PDB entry 9GCT | electron microscopy, 3.70 A resolution | chains E and e of the 30 polymer chains in the assembly

[Chain E]
Molecule: Transcription termination factor Rho
Source organism: Escherichia coli
Notes: EC 3.6.4.-
UniProt: P0AG30 (RHO_ECOLI); residues 1-419 here = UniProt positions 1-419
Amino-acid sequence (419 residues; each row starts with the number of its first residue):
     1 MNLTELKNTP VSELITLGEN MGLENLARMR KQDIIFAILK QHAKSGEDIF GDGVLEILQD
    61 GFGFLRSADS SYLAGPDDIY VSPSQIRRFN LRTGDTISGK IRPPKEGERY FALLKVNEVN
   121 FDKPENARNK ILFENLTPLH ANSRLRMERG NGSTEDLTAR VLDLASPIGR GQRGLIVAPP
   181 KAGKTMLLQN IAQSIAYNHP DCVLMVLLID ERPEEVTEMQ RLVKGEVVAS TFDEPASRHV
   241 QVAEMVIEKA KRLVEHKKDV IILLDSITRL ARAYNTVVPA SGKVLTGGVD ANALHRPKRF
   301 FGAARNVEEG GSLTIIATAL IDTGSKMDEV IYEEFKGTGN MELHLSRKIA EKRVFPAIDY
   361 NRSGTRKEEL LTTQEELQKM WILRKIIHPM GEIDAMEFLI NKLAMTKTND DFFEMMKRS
Curated features (UniProtKB/Swiss-Prot):
  - region: G61 to R66 (RNA-binding 1), D78 to Y80 (RNA-binding 1), E108 to Y110 (RNA-binding 1), V284 to G288 (RNA-binding 2)
  - binding site (ATP): G169 to G174, K181 to M186, R212
  - site: K326 (RNA-binding 2)
  - mutagenesis: F62 (F62L/A: Defective for RNA-binding), F64 (F64L/A: Defective for RNA-binding), K181 (K181Q: Partial loss of ATPase, helicase and termination activity), K184 (K184Q: Improves ATPase and helicase activity but reduced termination activity), C202 (C202G/S: Does not affect the kinetics of ATP hydrolysis and inhibition by bicyclomycin), D265 (D265N: Loss of ATPase activity, helicase and termination activity)
Ion coordination: Mg2+: T185 (together with ATP)
Small-molecule neighbours:
  - ATP (adenosine-5'-triphosphate), molecule 1: P179, K181, A182, G183, K184, T185, M186, R212, E215, F355
  - ATP, molecule 2: R366, K367, E369

[Chain e]
Molecule: Polarity suppression protein
Source organism: Enterobacteria phage P4
UniProt: P05460 (VPSU_BPP4); numbering as in UniProt (aligned over 1-190)
Amino-acid sequence (190 residues; numbered 1 to 190; the number before each row is that of its first residue):
     1 MESTALQQAF DTCQNNKAAW LQRKNELAAA EQEYLRLLSG EGRNVSRLDE LRNIIEVRKW
    61 QVNQAAGRYI RSHEAVQHIS IRDRLNDFMQ QHGTALAAAL APELMGYSEL TAIARNCAIQ
   121 RATDALREAL LSWLAKGEKI NYSAQDSDIL TTIGFRPDVA SVDDSREKFT PAQNMIFSRK
   181 SAQLASRQSV
Unresolved in the structure: 1-3

[Chain E / chain e interface]
Contacting residue pairs - 22 pairs, chain E then chain e:
  N142(E) - Q183(e)
  R144(E) - S46(e)
  R144(E) - D49(e)
  R146(E) - V45(e)
  R146(E) - D49(e)  salt bridge
  R149(E) - R43(e)
  R170(E) - S46(e)  hydrogen bond
  Y197(E) - R43(e)  hydrogen bond
  H199(E) - S46(e)
  E308(E) - V190(e)
  E369(E) - K180(e)
  L370(E) - K180(e)
  T372(E) - E56(e)
  T372(E) - K180(e)  hydrogen bond (backbone-side chain)
  T373(E) - R52(e)
  T373(E) - E56(e)  hydrogen bond
  Q374(E) - E56(e)  hydrogen bond (backbone-side chain)
  Q374(E) - Q173(e)
  Q374(E) - I176(e)
  Q374(E) - F177(e)
  E375(E) - R52(e)
  E375(E) - E56(e)
Other interface residues (no listed pair), chain E (18 interface residues in all): G150, N198, E309, L371

[Summary]
Chain E and chain e form an interface of 18 and 12 residues respectively, with 5 hydrogen bonds and 1 salt
bridge. Among the polar pairs are R146(E)-D49(e), R170(E)-S46(e) and Y197(E)-R43(e). Bound to chain E: ATP.
Here chain E is Transcription termination factor Rho (Escherichia coli) and chain e is Polarity suppression
protein (Enterobacteria phage P4). Entry 9GCT (Rho-ATP-Psu complex II expanded) was determined by electron
microscopy, deposited together with 8PEU, 8PEW, 8PEX, 8PEY and 9GCS.
